6E9K - chains A and B; structure by X-ray diffraction, 2.19 A resolution.

== Chain A ==
Name: Bovine ultralong antibody BOV-5 heavy chain
Organism: Bos taurus
Notes: antibody fragment or engineered binder
Chain sequence (267 residues; each row starts with the number of its first residue):
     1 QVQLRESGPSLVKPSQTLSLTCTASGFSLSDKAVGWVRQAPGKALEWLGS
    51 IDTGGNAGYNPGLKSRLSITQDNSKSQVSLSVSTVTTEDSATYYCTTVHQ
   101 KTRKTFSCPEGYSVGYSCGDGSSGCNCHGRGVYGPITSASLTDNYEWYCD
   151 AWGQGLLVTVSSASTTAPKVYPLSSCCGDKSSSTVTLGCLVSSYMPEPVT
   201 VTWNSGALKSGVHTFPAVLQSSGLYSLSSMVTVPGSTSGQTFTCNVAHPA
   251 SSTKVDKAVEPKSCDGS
Disordered / not traced: 1-2, 120-124, 178-181, 234-240, 265-267
Cystine bridges: C22-C95, C108-C127, C118-C125, C177-C264, C189-C244

== Chain B ==
Name: IGL@ protein
Organism: Bos taurus
UniProt: Q3T101 (Q3T101_BOVIN); the author numbering skips numbers that UniProt does not, so the offset changes along the chain: 1-9 = UniProt 20-28; 11-217 = UniProt 29-235
Chain sequence (216 residues; each row starts with the number of its first residue; note: 1 number in that range is skipped by the numbering (no residue carries it; nothing is unmodelled there)):
     1 EAVLNQPSS
    11 VSGSLGQRVSITCSGSSSNVGNGYVSWYQLIPGSAPRTLIYGDTSRASGV
    61 PDRFSGSRSGNTATLTISSLQAEDEADYFCASAEDSSSNAVFGSGTTLTV
   111 LGQPKSPPSVTLFPPSTEELNGNKATLVCLISDFYPGSVTVVWKADGSTI
   161 TRNVETTRASKQSNSKYAASSYLSLTSSDWKSKGSYSCEVTHEGSTVTKT
   211 VKPSECS
Disordered / not traced: 1, 217
Construct notes: conflict E1 (Gln20 in Q3T101), N5 (Thr24 in Q3T101), A82 (Pro100 in Q3T101)
Cystine bridges: C23-C90, C139-C198

== Interface between chain A and chain B ==
Cross-chain cystine bridges: C176(A)-C216(B)
Contacting residue pairs - 85 pairs, chain A then chain B:
  Q39(A) - L40(B)
  Q39(A) - F89(B)
  A44(A) - F89(B)  hydrophobic
  A44(A) - G103(B)
  A44(A) - S104(B)
  L45(A) - L40(B)  hydrophobic
  L45(A) - F89(B)
  L45(A) - F102(B)
  W47(A) - S98(B)  hydrogen bond (side chain-backbone)
  W47(A) - A100(B)
  W47(A) - F102(B)
  S50(A) - S98(B)
  G58(A) - S98(B)
  P61(A) - N99(B)
  Y94(A) - P46(B)
  H99(A) - Y34(B)
  Q100(A) - S97(B)
  K101(A) - S97(B)
  T102(A) - S97(B)  hydrogen bond
  Y145(A) - Y34(B)
  Y145(A) - D95(B)  hydrogen bond (side chain-backbone)
  Y145(A) - S96(B)
  Y145(A) - S97(B)
  E146(A) - Y34(B)
  E146(A) - S97(B)
  W147(A) - Y34(B)
  W147(A) - S36(B)
  W147(A) - Y38(B)
  W147(A) - A91(B)  hydrophobic
  W147(A) - A93(B)  hydrophobic
  W147(A) - S97(B)
  W147(A) - A100(B)  hydrophobic
  W147(A) - F102(B)  hydrophobic
  Y148(A) - Y34(B)
  Y148(A) - S36(B)
  Y148(A) - Y38(B)
  Y148(A) - Y51(B)  hydrophobic
  C149(A) - Y38(B)  hydrogen bond (backbone-side chain)
  C149(A) - T48(B)  hydrogen bond (backbone-side chain)
  D150(A) - T48(B)  hydrogen bond (backbone-side chain)
  W152(A) - Y38(B)
  W152(A) - P46(B)
  W152(A) - T48(B)  hydrogen bond
  G153(A) - A45(B)
  G153(A) - P46(B)
  Q154(A) - A45(B)
  K169(A) - K134(B)
  Y171(A) - S126(B)
  Y171(A) - E128(B)
  Y171(A) - E129(B)
  P172(A) - S126(B)
  L173(A) - F123(B)  hydrophobic
  S174(A) - F123(B)
  S174(A) - P124(B)
  C176(A) - P124(B)  hydrophobic
  C176(A) - E215(B)
  C176(A) - C216(B)  disulfide
  C177(A) - E215(B)
  T186(A) - T121(B)
  T186(A) - F123(B)
  L187(A) - F123(B)
  L190(A) - Y182(B)  hydrophobic
  H213(A) - S142(B)
  H213(A) - Q172(B)  hydrogen bond
  H213(A) - A178(B)
  F215(A) - L140(B)  hydrophobic
  F215(A) - I141(B)
  F215(A) - A178(B)  hydrophobic
  F215(A) - A179(B)
  P216(A) - T167(B)
  P216(A) - S170(B)
  P216(A) - S180(B)
  A217(A) - T167(B)
  V218(A) - E165(B)
  V218(A) - T167(B)
  V218(A) - Y182(B)  hydrophobic
  L219(A) - E165(B)
  Q220(A) - S184(B)
  S221(A) - E165(B)
  S226(A) - Y182(B)
  L227(A) - Y182(B)
  S228(A) - V138(B)
  S228(A) - Y182(B)  hydrogen bond
  M230(A) - L140(B)  hydrophobic
  K257(A) - E128(B)  salt bridge
Other interface residues (no listed pair), chain A (50 interface residues in all): V37, E46, V170, S175, G188, K262
Other interface residues (no listed pair), chain B (47 interface residues in all): S44, S92, T136, T166, V211

== Summary ==
The interface between chain A and chain B involves 50 residues on one side and 47 on the other, with 1
disulfide bond, 9 hydrogen bonds and 1 salt bridge. Polar pairs include K257(A)-E128(B), W47(A)-S98(B) and
T102(A)-S97(B).
Chain A is Bovine ultralong antibody BOV-5 heavy chain and chain B is IGL@ protein, both from Bos taurus; the
structure, The crystal structure of bovine ultralong antibody BOV-5, was determined by X-ray diffraction
together with 6E9H, 6E9I, 6E9Q and 6E9U from the same study.
